PDB entry 6IGD | X-ray diffraction, 2.50 A resolution | chains B and E of the 5 polymer chains in the assembly

[Chain B (and E)]
Molecule: Major capsid protein L1
Organism: Human papillomavirus type 58
Notes: chain E of this document is another copy of the same molecule, construct and numbering; everything in this record applies to it too
UniProtKB: P26535 (VL1_HPV58); residues -25 to 498 here correspond to UniProt positions 1-524 (UniProt number = residue number + 26)
Chain sequence (524 residues; each row starts with the number of its first residue; numbers below 1 keep their minus sign (Met-25 is residue -25)):
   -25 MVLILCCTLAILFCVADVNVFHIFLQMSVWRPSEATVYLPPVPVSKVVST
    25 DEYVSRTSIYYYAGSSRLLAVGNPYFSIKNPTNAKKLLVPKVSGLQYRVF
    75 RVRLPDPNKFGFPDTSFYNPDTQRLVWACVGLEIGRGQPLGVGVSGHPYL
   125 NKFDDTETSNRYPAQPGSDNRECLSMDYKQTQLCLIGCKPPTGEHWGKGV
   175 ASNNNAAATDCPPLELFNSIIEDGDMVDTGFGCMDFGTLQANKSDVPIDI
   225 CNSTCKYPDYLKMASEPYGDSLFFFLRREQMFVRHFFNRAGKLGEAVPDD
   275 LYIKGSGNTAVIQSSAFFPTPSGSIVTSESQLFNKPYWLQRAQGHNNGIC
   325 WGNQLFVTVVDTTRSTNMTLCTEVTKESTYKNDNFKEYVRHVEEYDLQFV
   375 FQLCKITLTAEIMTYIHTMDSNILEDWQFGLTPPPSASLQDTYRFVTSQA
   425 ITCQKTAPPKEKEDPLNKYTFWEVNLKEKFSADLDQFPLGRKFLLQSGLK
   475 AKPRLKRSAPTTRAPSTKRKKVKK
Not modelled in the structure: -25 to 19, 176-182, 404-436, 474-498 (chain E: -25 to 19, 404-437, 474-498)
Differences from the reference sequence: engineered mutation Asn54 (Ser80 in P26535), Thr56 (Asn82 in P26535), Ala58 (Asn84 in P26535), Leu61 (Val87 in P26535), Ser176 (Cys202 in P26535), Ser352 (Gly378 in P26535)

[Chain B / chain E interface]
Residue-residue contacts (168; chain B residue first):
  Arg41(B) - Leu190(E)
  Arg41(B) - Asn192(E)
  Arg41(B) - Asp233(E)  salt bridge
  Val45(B) - Trp170(E)  hydrophobic
  Asn47(B) - Glu269(E)  hydrogen bond
  Tyr49(B) - Ser289(E)
  Phe50(B) - Glu269(E)
  Phe50(B) - Ala270(E)
  Phe50(B) - Val271(E)  hydrophobic
  Phe50(B) - Pro272(E)
  Phe50(B) - Leu275(E)  hydrophobic
  Ile52(B) - Thr183(E)
  Ile52(B) - Glu269(E)
  Pro55(B) - Ala182(E)  hydrophobic
  Leu62(B) - Ala182(E)  hydrophobic
  Leu62(B) - Thr183(E)
  Gly111(B) - Leu235(E)
  Gln112(B) - Glu168(E)  hydrogen bond (backbone-side chain)
  Gln112(B) - Trp170(E)  hydrogen bond
  Gln112(B) - Cys207(E)
  Gln112(B) - Tyr231(E)
  Pro113(B) - Lys153(E)
  Pro113(B) - Asp202(E)
  Pro113(B) - Cys207(E)
  Pro113(B) - Tyr231(E)  hydrophobic
  Pro113(B) - Glu253(E)
  Leu114(B) - Lys153(E)  hydrogen bond (backbone-side chain)
  Leu114(B) - Glu253(E)  hydrogen bond (backbone-side chain)
  Gly115(B) - Met255(E)
  Val116(B) - Met255(E)
  Val116(B) - Val257(E)  hydrophobic
  Val116(B) - Pro293(E)
  Val118(B) - Phe260(E)  hydrophobic
  Val118(B) - Phe291(E)  hydrophobic
  Val118(B) - Pro293(E)  hydrophobic
  Gly120(B) - Phe291(E)
  His121(B) - Leu275(E)  hydrogen bond (side chain-backbone)
  His121(B) - Tyr276(E)
  His121(B) - Phe291(E)
  Pro122(B) - Tyr136(E)  hydrogen bond (backbone-side chain)
  Pro122(B) - Ile286(E)  hydrophobic
  Pro122(B) - Gln287(E)
  Tyr123(B) - Tyr136(E)
  Tyr123(B) - Tyr276(E)  hydrophobic
  Tyr123(B) - Thr283(E)  hydrogen bond (side chain-backbone)
  Tyr123(B) - Ala284(E)
  Tyr123(B) - Val285(E)
  Tyr123(B) - Ile286(E)
  Lys126(B) - Thr132(E)  hydrogen bond (side chain-backbone)
  Asp143(B) - Gly279(E)
  Asp143(B) - Thr283(E)  hydrogen bond
  Arg145(B) - Tyr136(E)
  Arg145(B) - Ile277(E)  hydrogen bond (side chain-backbone)
  Arg145(B) - Lys278(E)
  Arg145(B) - Gly279(E)
  Glu146(B) - Thr132(E)
  Glu146(B) - Ser133(E)
  Glu146(B) - Asn134(E)  hydrogen bond (side chain-backbone)
  Glu146(B) - Arg135(E)
  Cys147(B) - Thr130(E)
  Cys147(B) - Asn134(E)  hydrogen bond (backbone-side chain)
  Cys147(B) - Gln287(E)
  Cys147(B) - Ser288(E)  hydrogen bond (side chain-backbone)
  Cys147(B) - Phe291(E)  hydrophobic
  Leu148(B) - Thr130(E)
  Leu148(B) - Thr132(E)
  Leu148(B) - Ser133(E)
  Leu148(B) - Asn134(E)
  Leu148(B) - Phe291(E)
  Ser149(B) - Thr130(E)  hydrogen bond
  Ser149(B) - Phe260(E)
  Ser149(B) - Phe291(E)
  Met150(B) - Phe260(E)
  Asp151(B) - Phe260(E)
  Asn216(B) - Ile277(E)
  Lys217(B) - Asp274(E)  hydrogen bond (side chain-backbone)
  Lys217(B) - Leu275(E)
  Lys217(B) - Tyr276(E)
  Ile222(B) - Leu275(E)
  Cys225(B) - Leu275(E)  hydrogen bond (side chain-backbone)
  Asn226(B) - Asp274(E)  hydrogen bond
  Asn226(B) - Leu275(E)
  Arg258(B) - Glu131(E)  salt bridge
  Arg258(B) - Val257(E)  hydrogen bond (side chain-backbone)
  Arg258(B) - Arg258(E)
  Arg258(B) - Phe260(E)
  His259(B) - Glu131(E)  salt bridge
  His259(B) - Thr132(E)
  Phe261(B) - Glu131(E)
  Ser298(B) - Phe256(E)
  Ile299(B) - Gln254(E)
  Ile299(B) - Met255(E)
  Ile299(B) - Phe256(E)  hydrophobic
  Ile299(B) - Ser298(E)
  Val300(B) - Glu253(E)
  Val300(B) - Gln254(E)
  Val300(B) - Met255(E)  hydrogen bond (backbone-backbone)
  Thr301(B) - Glu253(E)
  Thr301(B) - Gln254(E)
  Ser302(B) - Arg252(E)
  Ser302(B) - Glu253(E)  hydrogen bond (side chain-backbone)
  Glu303(B) - Arg252(E)  salt bridge
  Asn308(B) - Leu235(E)
  Asn308(B) - Arg251(E)
  Thr340(B) - Gly204(E)
  Met342(B) - Trp170(E)
  Met342(B) - Met208(E)  hydrophobic
  Thr343(B) - Met208(E)
  Thr343(B) - Gln214(E)  hydrogen bond (backbone-side chain)
  Thr343(B) - Asp219(E)
  Thr343(B) - Arg263(E)  hydrogen bond
  Leu344(B) - Cys185(E)  hydrophobic
  Leu344(B) - Met208(E)  hydrophobic
  Leu344(B) - Leu213(E)
  Cys345(B) - Leu213(E)  hydrogen bond (backbone-backbone)
  Cys345(B) - Gln214(E)
  Cys345(B) - Ala215(E)  hydrogen bond (backbone-backbone)
  Cys345(B) - Asn216(E)
  Cys345(B) - Asp219(E)
  Thr346(B) - Pro186(E)
  Glu347(B) - Ala215(E)
  Tyr354(B) - Asn125(E)
  Tyr354(B) - Ser142(E)
  Tyr354(B) - Asp143(E)
  Tyr354(B) - Arg145(E)
  Tyr354(B) - Asn216(E)
  Lys355(B) - Ser142(E)
  Asn356(B) - Gly141(E)  hydrogen bond (side chain-backbone)
  Asn356(B) - Ser142(E)  hydrogen bond (backbone-backbone)
  Asn356(B) - Asp143(E)
  Asn356(B) - Asn144(E)
  Asn356(B) - Ala264(E)
  Asn356(B) - Gly265(E)
  Asp357(B) - Lys266(E)
  Phe359(B) - Asn216(E)
  Phe359(B) - Gly265(E)
  Phe359(B) - Lys266(E)  hydrogen bond (backbone-backbone)
  Lys360(B) - Lys266(E)
  Glu361(B) - Asn125(E)  hydrogen bond
  Glu361(B) - Asn216(E)
  Glu361(B) - Asp219(E)
  Glu361(B) - Arg263(E)
  Glu361(B) - Ala264(E)
  Glu361(B) - Lys266(E)  hydrogen bond (backbone-backbone)
  Glu361(B) - Leu267(E)
  Glu361(B) - Gly268(E)  hydrogen bond (backbone-backbone)
  Tyr362(B) - Thr183(E)
  Tyr362(B) - Asp184(E)
  Tyr362(B) - Cys185(E)  hydrophobic
  Tyr362(B) - Gly268(E)
  Tyr362(B) - Glu269(E)
  Arg364(B) - Cys185(E)
  Arg364(B) - Leu188(E)
  Arg364(B) - Glu269(E)  salt bridge
  Val366(B) - Trp170(E)  hydrophobic
  Glu368(B) - Glu168(E)
  Glu368(B) - Leu235(E)
  Asp370(B) - Leu235(E)
  Asp459(B) - His319(E)  hydrogen bond (backbone-side chain)
  Gln460(B) - Lys20(E)
  Gln460(B) - Val21(E)  hydrogen bond (side chain-backbone)
  Gln460(B) - His319(E)
  Pro462(B) - Ala238(E)
  Arg465(B) - Ala238(E)
  Arg465(B) - Gln317(E)  hydrogen bond (side chain-backbone)
  Arg465(B) - Gly318(E)
  Arg465(B) - His319(E)
  Leu469(B) - Arg315(E)
Other interface residues (no listed pair), chain B (75 interface residues in all): Leu43, Val63, Gly109, Arg110, Asp129, Ala215, Val363, Lys466
Other interface residues (no listed pair), chain E (87 interface residues in all): Phe205, Gly206, Ser218, Lys236, Ser239, Asn262, Ser280, Ala290, Phe292

[In short]
75 residues of chain B and 87 residues of chain E are in contact, with 34 hydrogen bonds and 5 salt bridges.
Polar contacts include Arg41(B)-Asp233(E), Arg258(B)-Glu131(E) and His259(B)-Glu131(E).
Both chains are Major capsid protein L1 (Human papillomavirus type 58). Entry 6IGD (Crystal structure of
HPV58/33 chimeric L1 pentamer) was determined by X-ray diffraction (same publication as 6IGE, 6IGF and 6IGC).
